Entry 8SLJ (X-ray diffraction, 2.10 A resolution); this record covers chain A.

[Chain A]
Protein: Alpha/beta hydrolase
Organism: Lactobacillus helveticus
Reference sequence: A0A0D5MKR6 (A0A0D5MKR6_LACHE); residues 1-251 here = UniProt positions 1-251
Chain sequence (252 residues; each row starts with the number of its first residue; numbering starts at 0):
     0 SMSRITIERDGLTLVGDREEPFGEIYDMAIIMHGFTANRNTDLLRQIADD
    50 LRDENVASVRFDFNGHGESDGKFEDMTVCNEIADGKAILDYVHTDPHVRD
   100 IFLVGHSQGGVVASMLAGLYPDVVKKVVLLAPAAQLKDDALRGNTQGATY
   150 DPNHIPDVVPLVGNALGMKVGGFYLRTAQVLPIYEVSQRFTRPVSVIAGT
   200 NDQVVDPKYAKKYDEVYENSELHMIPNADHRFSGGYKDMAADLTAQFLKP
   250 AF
Sequence notes: expression tag (0); engineered mutation Ala164 (Lys in A0A0D5MKR6)
Reported in the primary citation:
  - conformationally variable residues: Gln145
  - mutagenesis - Q145A: decreased catalytic activity

[Overview]
From the paper: Q145A reduces catalytic activity; conformational variability at Gln145.
Chain A is Alpha/beta hydrolase (Lactobacillus helveticus); the structure, K164A mutant of a chlorogenic acid
esterase from Lactobacillus helveticus, was determined by X-ray diffraction, deposited together with 8SKM.
